9CA8 - chains X and Y of the 20 polymer chains in the assembly; structure by electron microscopy, 3.92 A resolution.

[Chain X]
Protein: Histone H4
Source organism: Xenopus laevis
Reference sequence: P62799 (H4_XENLA); residues 1-102 here correspond to UniProt positions 2-103 (UniProt number = residue number + 1)
Sequence (102 residues; each row starts with the number of its first residue):
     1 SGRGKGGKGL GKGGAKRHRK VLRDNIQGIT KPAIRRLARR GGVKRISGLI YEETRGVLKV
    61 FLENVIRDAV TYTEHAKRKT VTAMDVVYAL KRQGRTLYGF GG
Unresolved in the structure: 1-21
Swiss-Prot annotation at these positions:
  - DNA-binding region: Lys16 to Lys20
  - modified residue: Ser1 (N-acetylserine), Arg3 (Asymmetric dimethylarginine), Lys5 (N6-(2-hydroxyisobutyryl)lysine), Lys8 (N6-(2-hydroxyisobutyryl)lysine), Lys12 (N6-(2-hydroxyisobutyryl)lysine), Lys16 (N6-(2-hydroxyisobutyryl)lysine), Lys20 (N6,N6,N6-trimethyllysine), Lys31 (N6-(2-hydroxyisobutyryl)lysine), Lys44 (N6-(2-hydroxyisobutyryl)lysine), Ser47 (Phosphoserine), Tyr51 (Phosphotyrosine), Lys59 (N6-(2-hydroxyisobutyryl)lysine), Lys77 (N6-(2-hydroxyisobutyryl)lysine), Lys79 (N6-(2-hydroxyisobutyryl)lysine), Tyr88 (Phosphotyrosine), Lys91 (N6-(2-hydroxyisobutyryl)lysine)
  - cross-link (Glycyl lysine isopeptide (Lys-Gly)): Lys31 (interchain with G-Cter in UFM1), Lys91 (interchain with G-Cter in ubiquitin)

[Chain Y]
Molecule: 285-nt DNA strand
Sequence (285 nucleotides; numbered -179 to 105; the number before each row is that of its first residue; numbers below 1 keep their minus sign (DA-179 is residue -179)):
  -179 ATCGAAGGGC GCCTATATAA GGGGGTGGGG GCGCGTTCGT CCTCCCTCTC CTCGCGGCGC
  -119 GAGTTTCAGG CAGCGCTGCG TCCTGCTGCG CACGTGGGAA GCCCTGCTGG AGAATCCCGG
   -59 TGCGCAGGCC GCTCAATTGG TCGTAGACAG CTCTAGCACC GCTTAAACGC AGCTACGCGC
     1 TGTCCCCCGC GTTTTAACCG CCAAGGGGAT TACTCCCTAG TCTCCAGGCA GCTGTCAGAT
    61 ATGTACATCC TGTGATCCCC GGGTACCGAG CTCGAATTCA CTGGC
Unresolved in the structure: -179 to -77, 59-105

[Interface between chain X and chain Y]
Contacting residue pairs - 11 pairs, chain X then chain Y:
  Arg35(X) - DC8(Y)  salt bridge to the phosphate
  Arg45(X) - DC7(Y)  sugar contact
  Arg45(X) - DC8(Y)  phosphate contact
  Ile46(X) - DC7(Y)  sugar contact
  Ile46(X) - DC8(Y)  hydrogen bond to the phosphate
  Ser47(X) - DC7(Y)  hydrogen bond to the phosphate
  Gly48(X) - DC7(Y)  phosphate contact
  Arg78(X) - DA29(Y)  phosphate contact
  Lys79(X) - DG28(Y)  salt bridge to the phosphate
  Lys79(X) - DA29(Y)  phosphate contact
  Thr80(X) - DA29(Y)  phosphate contact
Interface residues without a listed pair, chain X (10 interface residues in all): Arg39, Lys77
Interface residues without a listed pair, chain Y (5 interface residues in all): DG9

[In short]
10 residues of chain X face 5 of chain Y across their interface; the contacts include 2 hydrogen bonds and 2
salt bridges. Among the polar pairs are Ile46(X)-DC8(Y), Ser47(X)-DC7(Y) and Arg35(X)-DC8(Y). From UniProt: a
DNA-binding region on chain X.
Here chain X is Histone H4 (Xenopus laevis) and chain Y is a 285-nt DNA strand. Entry 9CA8 (Cryo-EM structure
of human SRCAP-nucleosome complex in the partially-engaged state (composite structure)) was determined by
electron microscopy.
